Entry 1PVC (X-ray diffraction, 2.40 A resolution); this record covers chains 1 and 3 of the 5 polymer chains in the assembly.

== Chain 1 ==
Protein: Poliovirus type 3, sabin strain
Organism: Poliovirus type 3 (strains P3/LEON/37 AND P3/LEON 12A[1]B)
Amino-acid sequence (301 residues; row label = number of the first residue in the row):
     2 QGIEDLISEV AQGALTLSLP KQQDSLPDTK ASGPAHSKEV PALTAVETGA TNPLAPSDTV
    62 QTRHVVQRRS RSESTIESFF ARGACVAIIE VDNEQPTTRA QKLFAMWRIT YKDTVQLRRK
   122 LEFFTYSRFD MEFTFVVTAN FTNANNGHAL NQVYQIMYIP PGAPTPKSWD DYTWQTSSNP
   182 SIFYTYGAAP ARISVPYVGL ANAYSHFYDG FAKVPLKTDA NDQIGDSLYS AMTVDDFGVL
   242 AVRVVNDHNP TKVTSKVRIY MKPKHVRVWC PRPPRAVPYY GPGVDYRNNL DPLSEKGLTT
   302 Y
Disordered / not traced: 2-23
Residues lining bound ligands: sphingosine (SPH): Ile-110, Tyr-112, Phe-130, Met-132, Phe-134, Ile-157, Tyr-159, Pro-181, Ile-183, Ile-194, Val-196, Val-199, Tyr-205, Ser-206, His-207, Met-233, Asp-237, Phe-238, Leu-241

== Chain 3 ==
Protein: Poliovirus type 3, sabin strain
Organism: Poliovirus type 3 (strains P3/LEON/37 AND P3/LEON 12A[1]B)
Amino-acid sequence (238 residues; each row starts with the number of its first residue):
     1 GLPVLNTPGS NQYLTSDNHQ SPCAIPEFDV TPPIDIPGEV KNMMELAEID TMIPLNLEST
    61 KRNTMDMYRV TLSDSADLSQ PILCLSLSPA FDPRLSHTML GEVLNYYTHW AGSLKFTFLF
   121 CGSMMATGKI LVAYAPPGAQ PPTSRKEAML GTHVIWDLGL QSSCTMVVPW ISNVTYRQTT
   181 QDSFTEGGYI SMFYQTRIVV PLSTPKSMSM LGFVSACNDF SVRLLRDTTH ISQSALPQ
Disordered / not traced: 236-238

== Chain 1 / chain 3 interface ==
Pairs across the interface (183; chain 1 residue first):
  Leu-27(1) with Asn-218(3); Asp-219(3); Phe-220(3); Ser-221(3)
  Pro-28(1) with Asn-218(3)
  Ala-43(1) with Cys-164(3); Thr-165(3), hydrogen bond (backbone-backbone)
  Leu-44(1) with Gln-161(3); Ser-163(3)
  Thr-45(1) with Gln-161(3); Ser-162(3), hydrogen bond (backbone-backbone); Ser-163(3), hydrogen bond (backbone-backbone); Thr-165(3)
  Ala-46(1) with Ser-162(3); Ser-163(3)
  Val-47(1) with Thr-117(3); Leu-119(3), hydrophobic; Ser-163(3), hydrogen bond (backbone-side chain)
  Glu-48(1) with Leu-119(3); Ser-162(3), hydrogen bond
  Thr-52(1) with Glu-48(3); Ile-49(3); Asp-50(3), hydrogen bond (side chain-backbone); Lys-115(3); Ser-215(3)
  Asn-53(1) with Lys-115(3), hydrogen bond (backbone-side chain); Thr-165(3), hydrogen bond
  Leu-55(1) with Lys-115(3); Thr-165(3); Val-167(3), hydrophobic; Cys-217(3)
  Ala-56(1) with Val-167(3)
  Pro-57(1) with Ser-113(3); Val-167(3), hydrophobic; Pro-169(3), hydrophobic
  Thr-60(1) with Val-167(3)
  Val-61(1) with Thr-152(3); Pro-169(3), hydrophobic
  Arg-70(1) with Ala-111(3); Gly-112(3); Tyr-176(3); Asp-219(3), hydrogen bond (side chain-backbone); Ser-221(3), hydrogen bond
  Ser-71(1) with Ser-221(3)
  Arg-72(1) with Asn-42(3), hydrogen bond (backbone-side chain); Met-44(3); Glu-48(3), salt bridge; Cys-217(3); Asn-218(3); Phe-220(3), hydrogen bond (side chain-backbone)
  Glu-74(1) with Tyr-107(3), hydrogen bond (backbone-side chain); Arg-223(3); Leu-224(3), hydrogen bond (side chain-backbone); Leu-225(3), hydrogen bond (side chain-backbone)
  Ser-75(1) with Asn-42(3), hydrogen bond; Met-43(3), hydrogen bond (backbone-backbone); Met-44(3); Tyr-107(3); Val-222(3)
  Thr-76(1) with Lys-41(3); Asn-42(3)
  Ile-77(1) with Val-40(3); Lys-41(3), hydrogen bond (backbone-backbone); Met-43(3), hydrophobic
  Ser-79(1) with Leu-225(3)
  Phe-80(1) with Met-43(3), hydrophobic; Tyr-106(3), hydrophobic; Tyr-107(3); Leu-225(3)
  Arg-83(1) with Thr-15(3); Ser-16(3); Leu-225(3)
  Gly-84(1) with Tyr-13(3); Thr-15(3), hydrogen bond (backbone-backbone)
  Asp-114(1) with Gln-233(3), hydrogen bond (backbone-side chain)
  Thr-115(1) with Gln-233(3)
  Val-116(1) with Ser-232(3); Gln-233(3), hydrogen bond (backbone-side chain)
  Gln-117(1) with Asp-227(3), hydrogen bond
  Arg-120(1) with Glu-102(3), salt bridge; Tyr-106(3), hydrogen bond; Thr-228(3); His-230(3); Ile-231(3)
  Lys-121(1) with Tyr-106(3)
  Phe-124(1) with Met-99(3), hydrophobic; Tyr-106(3), hydrophobic
  Phe-125(1) with Val-40(3), hydrophobic; Met-43(3), hydrophobic
  Tyr-127(1) with Ile-36(3), hydrophobic
  Arg-129(1) with Val-30(3); Thr-31(3), hydrogen bond (side chain-backbone); Pro-32(3); Pro-33(3)
  Glu-133(1) with His-19(3)
  Thr-135(1) with Tyr-13(3)
  Val-137(1) with Tyr-13(3), hydrophobic
  Pro-181(1) with Ala-24(3)
  Ala-190(1) with Asn-11(3)
  Pro-191(1) with Tyr-13(3), hydrophobic
  Arg-193(1) with Tyr-13(3); Asp-17(3), salt bridge; Ser-21(3); Pro-22(3)
  Ile-194(1) with Ser-21(3); Pro-22(3)
  Ser-195(1) with Ser-21(3), hydrogen bond; Pro-22(3), hydrogen bond (backbone-backbone); Cys-23(3); Ala-24(3), hydrogen bond (backbone-backbone)
  Pro-197(1) with Cys-23(3); Phe-28(3), hydrophobic
  Tyr-198(1) with Phe-28(3); Val-30(3)
  Val-199(1) with Phe-28(3), hydrophobic
  Gly-200(1) with Thr-31(3)
  Ala-202(1) with Thr-31(3)
  Asn-203(1) with Thr-31(3); Pro-32(3), hydrogen bond (side chain-backbone); Ile-34(3)
  Ala-204(1) with Ile-36(3), hydrophobic
  Tyr-261(1) with Tyr-13(3)
  Lys-263(1) with Asp-17(3), hydrogen bond (side chain-backbone)
  Arg-268(1) with Pro-33(3); Glu-39(3), salt bridge
  Val-269(1) with Glu-39(3); Val-40(3), hydrogen bond (backbone-backbone)
  Trp-270(1) with Ile-36(3), hydrogen bond (side chain-backbone); Pro-37(3); Gly-38(3); Glu-39(3)
  Cys-271(1) with Pro-37(3), hydrogen bond (side chain-backbone); Gly-38(3), hydrogen bond (backbone-backbone)
  Pro-272(1) with Gly-38(3); Val-40(3); Leu-46(3), hydrophobic
  Arg-273(1) with Met-99(3)
  Pro-274(1) with Met-99(3), hydrophobic
  Pro-275(1) with Met-99(3); Glu-102(3)
  Tyr-280(1) with Ile-231(3), hydrophobic
  Asp-292(1) with Asn-63(3)
  Pro-293(1) with Asn-63(3)
  Leu-294(1) with Pro-54(3), hydrophobic; Leu-57(3), hydrophobic; Arg-62(3), hydrogen bond (backbone-side chain); Asn-63(3), hydrogen bond (backbone-side chain); Met-67(3), hydrophobic; Pro-93(3); His-97(3)
  Ser-295(1) with Leu-57(3); Arg-62(3); Pro-93(3)
  Glu-296(1) with Leu-57(3); Ser-59(3); Arg-62(3)
  Lys-297(1) with Leu-57(3), hydrogen bond (backbone-backbone); Glu-58(3); Pro-93(3); Arg-94(3)
  Gly-298(1) with Glu-58(3); Arg-94(3), hydrogen bond (backbone-side chain)
  Leu-299(1) with Leu-55(3); Glu-58(3), hydrogen bond (backbone-side chain); Ile-82(3); Leu-83(3); Cys-84(3), hydrogen bond (backbone-backbone)
  Thr-300(1) with Pro-81(3); Ile-82(3); Leu-83(3); Cys-84(3)
  Thr-301(1) with Cys-84(3); Arg-94(3), hydrogen bond (backbone-side chain)
  Tyr-302(1) with Cys-84(3), hydrophobic; Leu-85(3); Ser-86(3), hydrogen bond (backbone-side chain); Asp-92(3); Arg-94(3), hydrogen bond (backbone-side chain); Pro-141(3), hydrophobic; Pro-142(3), hydrogen bond (side chain-backbone); Tyr-189(3), hydrophobic; Ile-190(3); Ser-191(3)
Interface residues without a listed pair, chain 1 (81 interface residues in all): Pro-54, Ala-82, Tyr-159, Val-196, Leu-201, Lys-265, Arg-276
Interface residues without a listed pair, chain 3 (96 interface residues in all): Asn-18, Ile-25, Asn-56, Val-70, Val-103, Trp-156, Asp-157, Thr-175, Phe-213

== Summary ==
81 residues of chain 1 and 96 residues of chain 3 are in contact; the contacts include 43 hydrogen bonds and 4
salt bridges. Polar pairs include Arg-72(1)/Glu-48(3), Arg-120(1)/Glu-102(3) and Arg-193(1)/Asp-17(3).
Sphingosine is bound between chain 1 and chain 3.
Here chain 1 is Poliovirus type 3, sabin strain and chain 3 is Poliovirus type 3, sabin strain, both from
Poliovirus type 3 (strains P3/LEON/37 AND P3/LEON 12A[1]B). Entry 1PVC (Refinement of the sabin strain of type
3 poliovirus at 2.4 angstroms and the crystal structures ...) was determined by X-ray diffraction.
